PDB entry 4DAF | X-ray diffraction, 2.50 A resolution | chain A

== Chain A ==
Molecule: Dihydropteroate Synthase
Source organism: Bacillus anthracis
Notes: EC 2.5.1.15
UniProtKB: C3P9L8 (C3P9L8_BACAA); numbering as in UniProt (aligned over 1-277)
Amino-acid sequence (297 residues; row label = number of the first residue in the row; numbers below 1 keep their minus sign (Met-19 is residue -19)):
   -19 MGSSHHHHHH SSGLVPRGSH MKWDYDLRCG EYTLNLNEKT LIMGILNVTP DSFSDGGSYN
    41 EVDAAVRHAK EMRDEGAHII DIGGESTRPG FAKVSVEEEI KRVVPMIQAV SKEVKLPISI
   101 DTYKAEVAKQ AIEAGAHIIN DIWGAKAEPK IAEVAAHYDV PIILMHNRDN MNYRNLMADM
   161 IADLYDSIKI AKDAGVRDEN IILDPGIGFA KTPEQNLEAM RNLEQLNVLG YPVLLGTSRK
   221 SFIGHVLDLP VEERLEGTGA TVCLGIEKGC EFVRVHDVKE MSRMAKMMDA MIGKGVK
Unresolved in the structure: -19 to 1, 28-37, 64-74, 275-277
Differences from the reference sequence: expression tag (-19 to 0)
Small-molecule neighbours: 0J4 ((2R)-2-(7-amino-4,5-dioxo-1,4,5,6-tetrahydropyrimido[4,5-c]pyridazin-3-yl)propanoic acid): Ile25, Asp101, Asn120, Ile122, Ile143, Met145, Asp184, Ile187, Phe189, Leu214, Gly216, Lys220, Arg254, His256
Reported in the primary citation:
  - binding site for 0J4: Asp101, Asn120, Asp184, Phe189, Arg254
  - conformationally variable residues (side-chain flip): Asp101

== Overview ==
Bound to chain A: compound 0J4. From the paper: a binding site for 0J4 at Asp101, Asn120 and Asp184 among
others; conformational variability at Asp101.
Chain A is Dihydropteroate Synthase (Bacillus anthracis); the structure, Crystal structure of B. anthracis
DHPS with compound 19, was determined by X-ray diffraction (same publication as 4D8A, 4D8Z, 4D9P, 4DAI and
4DB7).
